PDB entry 1FZ3 | X-ray diffraction, 2.03 A resolution | chains A and E of the 6 polymer chains in the assembly

== Chain A ==
Name: Methane monooxygenase component A, alpha chain
Source organism: Methylococcus capsulatus
Notes: EC 1.14.13.25
UniProtKB: P22869 (MEMA_METCA); residue numbers follow UniProt; this construct covers 1-527
Chain sequence (527 residues; each row starts with the number of its first residue):
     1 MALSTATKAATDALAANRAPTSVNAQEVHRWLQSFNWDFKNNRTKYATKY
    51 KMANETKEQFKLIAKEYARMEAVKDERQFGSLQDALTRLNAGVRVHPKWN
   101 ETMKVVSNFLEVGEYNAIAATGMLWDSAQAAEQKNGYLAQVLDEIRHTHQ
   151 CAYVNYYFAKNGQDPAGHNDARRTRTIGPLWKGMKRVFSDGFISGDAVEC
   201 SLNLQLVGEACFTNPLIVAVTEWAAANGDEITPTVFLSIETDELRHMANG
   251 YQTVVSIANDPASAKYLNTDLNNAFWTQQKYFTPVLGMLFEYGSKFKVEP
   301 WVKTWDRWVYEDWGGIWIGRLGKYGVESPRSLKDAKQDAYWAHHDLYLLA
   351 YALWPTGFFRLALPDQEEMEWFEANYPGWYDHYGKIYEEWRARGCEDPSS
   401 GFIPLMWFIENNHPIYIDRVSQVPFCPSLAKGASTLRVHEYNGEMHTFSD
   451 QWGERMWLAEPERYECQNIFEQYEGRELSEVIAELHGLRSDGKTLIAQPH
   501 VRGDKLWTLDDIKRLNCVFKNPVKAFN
Not modelled in the structure: 1-16
Ion coordination: Fe ion site 1: Glu114, Glu144, His147 (together with formate); Fe ion site 2: Glu144, Glu209, Glu243, His246 (together with formate); Ca2+ near Asn527 (its only coordinating residue here)
UniProt features mapped onto this chain:
  - active site: Cys151
  - binding site (Fe cation): Glu114, Glu144, His147, Glu209, Glu243, His246

== Chain E ==
Name: Methane monooxygenase component A, gamma chain
Source organism: Methylococcus capsulatus
Notes: EC 1.14.13.25
UniProtKB: P11987 (MEMG_METCA); numbering as in UniProt (aligned over 1-170)
Chain sequence (170 residues; row label = number of the first residue in the row):
     1 MAKLGIHSNDTRDAWVNKIAQLNTLEKAAEMLKQFRMDHTTPFRNSYELD
    51 NDYLWIEAKLEEKVAVLKARAFNEVDFRHKTAFGEDAKSVLDGTVAKMNA
   101 AKDKWEAEKIHIGFRQAYKPPIMPVNYFLDGERQLGTRLMELRNLNYYDT
   151 PLEELRKQRGVRVVHLQSPH
Not modelled in the structure: 1-2, 169-170

== How chain A and chain E interact ==
Contacting residue pairs (98):
  Arg43(A) - Arg133(E)
  Thr44(A) - Arg133(E)
  Lys45(A) - Arg133(E)
  Ala47(A) - Glu132(E)
  Ala47(A) - Arg133(E)
  Ala47(A) - Gly136(E)
  Ala47(A) - Thr137(E)
  Ala47(A) - Met140(E)
  Thr48(A) - Thr137(E)  hydrogen bond (backbone-side chain)
  Thr48(A) - Met140(E)
  Lys49(A) - Met140(E)
  Lys49(A) - Glu141(E)
  Lys49(A) - Asn144(E)
  Asp196(A) - Met140(E)
  Tyr266(A) - Glu141(E)  hydrogen bond (side chain-backbone)
  Tyr266(A) - Asn144(E)
  Tyr266(A) - Leu145(E)
  Thr269(A) - Tyr147(E)
  Thr269(A) - Tyr148(E)  hydrogen bond (backbone-side chain)
  Asn272(A) - Tyr148(E)  hydrogen bond
  Asn273(A) - Tyr147(E)
  Asn273(A) - Tyr148(E)  hydrogen bond
  Arg330(A) - Tyr148(E)
  Pro427(A) - Gln167(E)
  Ser434(A) - Gln167(E)  hydrogen bond (backbone-side chain)
  Thr435(A) - Gln167(E)
  Thr435(A) - Ser168(E)
  Leu436(A) - His165(E)
  Leu436(A) - Leu166(E)
  Leu436(A) - Gln167(E)  hydrogen bond (backbone-backbone)
  Arg437(A) - Leu152(E)
  Arg437(A) - Arg156(E)
  Arg437(A) - His165(E)
  Arg437(A) - Leu166(E)
  Val438(A) - Val163(E)
  Val438(A) - Val164(E)  hydrogen bond (backbone-backbone)
  Val438(A) - His165(E)  hydrogen bond (backbone-backbone)
  His439(A) - Arg156(E)
  His439(A) - Val161(E)
  His439(A) - Arg162(E)
  His439(A) - Val163(E)
  Glu440(A) - Val161(E)
  Glu440(A) - Arg162(E)  salt bridge
  Glu440(A) - Val164(E)
  Tyr441(A) - Pro42(E)
  Tyr441(A) - Phe43(E)
  Tyr441(A) - Arg159(E)
  Tyr441(A) - Val161(E)  hydrophobic
  Asn442(A) - Pro42(E)
  Asn442(A) - Phe43(E)
  Asn442(A) - Arg44(E)
  Asn442(A) - Tyr47(E)
  Glu444(A) - Tyr47(E)
  Glu444(A) - Asp50(E)
  Gln451(A) - Leu152(E)
  Trp452(A) - Tyr148(E)  hydrophobic
  Glu454(A) - Leu152(E)
  Glu454(A) - Arg156(E)  salt bridge
  Arg455(A) - Tyr147(E)  hydrogen bond (side chain-backbone)
  Arg455(A) - Tyr148(E)
  Arg455(A) - Thr150(E)  hydrogen bond (side chain-backbone)
  Arg455(A) - Leu152(E)
  Arg455(A) - Leu155(E)
  Met456(A) - Tyr147(E)
  Trp457(A) - Val161(E)  hydrophobic
  Leu458(A) - Leu155(E)  hydrophobic
  Leu458(A) - Arg156(E)
  Leu458(A) - Arg159(E)  hydrogen bond (backbone-side chain)
  Leu458(A) - Val161(E)  hydrophobic
  Ala459(A) - Arg143(E)  hydrogen bond (backbone-side chain)
  Ala459(A) - Tyr147(E)
  Ala459(A) - Arg159(E)
  Glu460(A) - Arg143(E)
  Glu460(A) - Tyr147(E)  hydrogen bond
  Pro461(A) - Pro42(E)
  Pro461(A) - Arg159(E)
  Glu462(A) - Pro42(E)
  Glu462(A) - Ile112(E)
  Glu462(A) - Arg143(E)  salt bridge
  Glu465(A) - Thr41(E)
  Glu465(A) - Pro42(E)
  Glu465(A) - Arg44(E)  salt bridge
  Gln467(A) - Asp50(E)  hydrogen bond (side chain-backbone)
  Glu471(A) - Asn51(E)  hydrogen bond (backbone-side chain)
  Gln472(A) - Ile6(E)
  Gln472(A) - Asn51(E)
  Tyr473(A) - Ile6(E)  hydrophobic
  Arg476(A) - Leu4(E)
  Arg476(A) - Gly5(E)
  Arg476(A) - Ile6(E)
  Glu484(A) - Gly5(E)
  Glu484(A) - Ile6(E)  hydrogen bond (side chain-backbone)
  Glu484(A) - His7(E)  hydrogen bond (side chain-backbone)
  Leu485(A) - Ile6(E)  hydrophobic
  Leu485(A) - His7(E)
  Phe526(A) - Val164(E)  hydrophobic
  Phe526(A) - His165(E)
  Asn527(A) - Arg162(E)  hydrogen bond (backbone-side chain)
Also at the interface, not in a pair above, chain A (50 interface residues in all): Tyr46, Lys265, Asp270, Gly443, Met445, Val481
Also at the interface, not in a pair above, chain E (43 interface residues in all): Ser8, Tyr53, Glu108, Leu129, Leu139, Pro151, Gly160

== Overview ==
50 residues of chain A and 43 residues of chain E are in contact; the contacts include 19 hydrogen bonds and 4
salt bridges. Among the polar pairs are Glu440(A)-Arg162(E), Glu454(A)-Arg156(E) and Glu462(A)-Arg143(E).
Chain A is Methane monooxygenase component A, alpha chain and chain E is Methane monooxygenase component A,
gamma chain, both from Methylococcus capsulatus; the structure, Methane monooxygenase hydroxylase, form III
soak at ph 6.2 (0.1 M pipes), was determined by X-ray diffraction, deposited together with 1FYZ, 1FZ0, 1FZ1,
1FZ2, 1FZ4 and 1FZ5.
